Entry 4MG7 (X-ray diffraction, 2.15 A resolution); this record covers chains A and C of the 4 polymer chains in the assembly.

[Chain A]
Protein: Estrogen receptor
From: Homo sapiens
Notes: fragment: ligand binding domain
Reference sequence: P03372 (ESR1_HUMAN); numbering as in UniProt (aligned over 302-552)
Chain sequence (255 residues; numbered 298 to 552; the number before each row is that of its first residue):
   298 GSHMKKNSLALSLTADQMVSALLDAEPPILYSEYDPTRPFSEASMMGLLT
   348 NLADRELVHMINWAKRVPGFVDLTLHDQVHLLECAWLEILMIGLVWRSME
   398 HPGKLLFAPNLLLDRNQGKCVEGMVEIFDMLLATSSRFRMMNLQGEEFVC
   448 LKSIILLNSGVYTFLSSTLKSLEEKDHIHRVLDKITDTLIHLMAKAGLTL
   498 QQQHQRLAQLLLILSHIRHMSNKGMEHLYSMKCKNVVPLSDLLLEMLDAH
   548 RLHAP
Unresolved in the structure: 298-304, 415-418, 462-463, 550-552
Construct notes: expression tag (298-301); engineered mutation S537 (Tyr in P03372)
Modified positions: C381 (s-hydroxycysteine; CSO)
Small-molecule neighbours: ferutinine (27H): M343, L346, T347, L349, A350, E353, L384, L387, M388, L391, R394, F404, M421, I424, F425, L428, G521, H524, L525, M528
From the paper describing this entry:
  - conformationally variable residues (side-chain flip): F404, M421, F425
  - binding site for ferutinine: M421
  - specificity-determining residues: M421 (proposed by the authors, not directly observed)
  - mutagenesis - Y537S: increased stability (citing earlier work)

[Chain C]
Protein: Nuclear receptor coactivator 1
Notes: fragment: coactivator peptide SRC-1
Reference sequence: Q15788 (NCOA1_HUMAN); residues 686-698 here = UniProt positions 686-698
Chain sequence (13 residues; numbered 686 to 698; the number before each row is that of its first residue):
   686 RHKILHRLLQEGS
Unresolved in the structure: 686-687, 697-698
Curated features (UniProtKB/Swiss-Prot):
  - motif: L690 to L694 (LXXLL motif 4)
  - modified residue: S698 (Phosphoserine)
  - mutagenesis: L693 to L694 (Slightly affects interactions with steroid receptors. Abolishes interactions with steroid receptors; when associated with A-636; A-637; A-752 and A-753)

[Interface between chain A and chain C]
Pairs across the interface (21):
  I358(A) with L690(C), hydrophobic; L693(C), hydrophobic; L694(C), hydrophobic
  K362(A) with L693(C), hydrogen bond (side chain-backbone); L694(C)
  L372(A) with H691(C); L694(C), hydrophobic; Q695(C)
  Q375(A) with L694(C)
  V376(A) with L690(C); H691(C); L694(C), hydrophobic
  L379(A) with L690(C), hydrophobic; L694(C), hydrophobic
  E380(A) with K688(C), salt bridge; L690(C)
  D538(A) with I689(C)
  L539(A) with I689(C)
  E542(A) with K688(C); I689(C), hydrogen bond (side chain-backbone)
  M543(A) with L690(C), hydrophobic
Other interface residues (no listed pair), chain A (12 interface residues in all): F367
Other interface residues (no listed pair), chain C (8 interface residues in all): E696

[Overview]
The interface between chain A and chain C involves 12 residues on one side and 8 on the other; the contacts
include 2 hydrogen bonds and 1 salt bridge. Polar contacts include E380(A)-K688(C), K362(A)-L693(C) and
E542(A)-I689(C). Ligands of chain A: ferutinine. The paper reports a binding site for ferutinine at M421(A);
Y537S of chain A increases stability.
Chain A is Estrogen receptor (Homo sapiens) and chain C is Nuclear receptor coactivator 1; the structure,
Crystal structure of hERa-LBD (Y537S) in complex with ferutinine, was determined by X-ray diffraction (same
publication as 4MG5, 4MG6, 4MG8, 4MG9, 4MGA, 4MGB, 4MGC and 4MGD).
